Entry 3ZZT (X-ray diffraction, 2.95 A resolution); this record covers chain A.

[Chain A]
Name: Elongation factor G
From: Staphylococcus aureus
Reference sequence: P68790 (EFG_STAAU); residue numbers follow UniProt; this construct covers 1-693
Chain sequence (693 residues; numbered 1 to 693; the number before each row is that of its first residue):
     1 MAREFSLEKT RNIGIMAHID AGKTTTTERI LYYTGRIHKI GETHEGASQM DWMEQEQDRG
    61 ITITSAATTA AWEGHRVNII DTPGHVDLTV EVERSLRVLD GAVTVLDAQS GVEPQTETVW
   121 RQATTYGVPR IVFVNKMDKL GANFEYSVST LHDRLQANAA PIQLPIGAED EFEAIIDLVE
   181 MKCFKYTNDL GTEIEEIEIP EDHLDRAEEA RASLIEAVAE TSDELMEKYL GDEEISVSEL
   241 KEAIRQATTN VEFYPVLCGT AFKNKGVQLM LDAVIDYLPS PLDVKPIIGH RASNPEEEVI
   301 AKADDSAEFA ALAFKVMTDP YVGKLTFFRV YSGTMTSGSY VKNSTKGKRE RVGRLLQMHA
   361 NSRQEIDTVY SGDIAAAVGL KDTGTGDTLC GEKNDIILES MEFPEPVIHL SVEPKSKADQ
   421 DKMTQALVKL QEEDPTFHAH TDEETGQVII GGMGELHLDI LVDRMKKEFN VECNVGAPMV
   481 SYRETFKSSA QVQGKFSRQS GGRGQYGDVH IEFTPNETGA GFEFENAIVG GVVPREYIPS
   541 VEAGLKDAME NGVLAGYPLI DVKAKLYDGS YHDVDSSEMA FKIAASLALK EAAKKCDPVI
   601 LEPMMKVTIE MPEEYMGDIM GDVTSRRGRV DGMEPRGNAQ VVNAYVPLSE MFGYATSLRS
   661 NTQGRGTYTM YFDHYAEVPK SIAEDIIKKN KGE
Not modelled in the structure: 1, 37-64, 401-403, 443-446, 498-504, 693
Construct notes: engineered mutation L88 (Phe in P68790)
Curated features (UniProtKB/Swiss-Prot):
  - binding site (GTP): A17 to T24, D81 to H85, N135 to D138
What the authors report for this chain:
  - conformationally variable residues (loop rearrangement, order/disorder transition, side-chain flip): I37 to T64, G84 to V90
  - contacts within the chain: I15-T82 (hydrogen bond), L88-L456 (hydrophobic contact), L88-I460 (hydrophobic contact)
  - mutagenesis - F88L: abolished binding to FA
  - mutagenesis - F88L: decreased catalytic activity
  - mutagenesis - F88L: decreased binding to GTP
  - mutagenesis - F88L: unchanged catalytic activity (GTP hydrolysis)
  - mutagenesis - F88L: unchanged binding to GDP

[Summary]
From UniProt: 17 GTP-binding residues. The paper reports that F88L abolishes binding to FA; conformational
variability at I37 and G84.
Chain A is Elongation factor G (Staphylococcus aureus); the structure, Crystal structure of Staphylococcus
aureus elongation factor G with a fusidic-acid-resistant mutation F88L, was determined by X-ray diffraction
together with 3ZZ0 and 3ZZU from the same study.
